9NF3 - chains C and A of the 3 polymer chains in the assembly; structure by X-ray diffraction, 1.80 A resolution.

# Chain C
Protein: Cis-3-chloroacrylic acid dehalogenase
Source organism: coryneform bacterium
Reference sequence: Q6VPE5 (Q6VPE5_9CORY); residues 1-149 here correspond to UniProt positions 2-150 (UniProt number = residue number + 1)
Chain sequence (164 residues; numbered 1 to 164; the number before each row is that of its first residue):
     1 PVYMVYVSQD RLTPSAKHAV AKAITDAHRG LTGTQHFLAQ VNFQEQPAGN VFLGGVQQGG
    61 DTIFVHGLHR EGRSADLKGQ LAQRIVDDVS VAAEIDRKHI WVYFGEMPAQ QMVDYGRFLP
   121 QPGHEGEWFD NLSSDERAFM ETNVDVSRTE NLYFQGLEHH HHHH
Disordered / not traced: 147-164
Differences from the reference sequence: engineered mutation Asp114 (Glu115 in Q6VPE5); expression tag (150-164)
Modified / non-standard residues: Pro1 (1-ethenyl-L-proline; N80)

# Chain A
Protein: Cis-3-chloroacrylic acid dehalogenase
Source organism: coryneform bacterium
Reference sequence: Q6VPE5 (Q6VPE5_9CORY); residues 1-149 here correspond to UniProt positions 2-150 (UniProt number = residue number + 1)
Chain sequence (164 residues; numbered 1 to 164; the number before each row is that of its first residue):
     1 PVYMVYVSQD RLTPSAKHAV AKAITDAHRG LTGTQHFLAQ VNFQEQPAGN VFLGGVQQGG
    61 DTIFVHGLHR EGRSADLKGQ LAQRIVDDVS VAAEIDRKHI WVYFGEMPAQ QMVDYGRFLP
   121 QPGHEGEWFD NLSSDERAFM ETNVDVSRTE NLYFQGLEHH HHHH
Disordered / not traced: 146-164
Differences from the reference sequence: engineered mutation Asp114 (Glu115 in Q6VPE5); expression tag (150-164)

# How chain C and chain A interact
Contacting residue pairs (74):
  Pro1(C) with Trp101(A); Tyr103(A)
  Val2(C) with Phe64(A), hydrophobic; Trp101(A), hydrophobic; Tyr103(A), hydrophobic
  Met4(C) with Tyr6(A), hydrophobic; Phe64(A), hydrophobic
  Lys17(C) with Asn50(A), hydrogen bond
  His18(C) with Gly55(A)
  Ala21(C) with Phe52(A), hydrophobic
  Thr25(C) with Gly54(A); Gly55(A)
  His36(C) with Gly54(A), hydrogen bond (backbone-backbone)
  Phe37(C) with Gly54(A)
  Leu38(C) with Trp101(A)
  Ala39(C) with Phe52(A); Leu53(A); Gly54(A), hydrogen bond (backbone-backbone)
  Gln40(C) with Val51(A); Phe52(A); Leu53(A); Trp101(A)
  Val41(C) with Asn50(A); Val51(A); Phe52(A), hydrogen bond (backbone-backbone)
  Asn42(C) with Asn50(A); Val51(A)
  Phe43(C) with Gln46(A); Asn50(A), hydrogen bond (backbone-backbone); Phe52(A), hydrophobic
  Gln44(C) with Tyr6(A); Gln46(A)
  Glu45(C) with Gln46(A), hydrogen bond (backbone-side chain); Pro47(A); Asn50(A), hydrogen bond
  Leu68(C) with Phe64(A), hydrophobic; His66(A); Tyr103(A)
  Met107(C) with Tyr103(A), hydrophobic; Phe104(A)
  Gln111(C) with Lys78(A), hydrogen bond; Val102(A); Tyr103(A); Phe104(A), hydrogen bond (side chain-backbone); Glu106(A), hydrogen bond
  Met112(C) with Val102(A); Tyr103(A), hydrophobic
  Val113(C) with Val86(A), hydrophobic; Ile100(A); Trp101(A); Val102(A), hydrogen bond (backbone-backbone); Tyr103(A)
  Asp114(C) with Trp101(A); Tyr103(A), hydrogen bond
  Tyr115(C) with Leu53(A); Arg97(A); Lys98(A); Ile100(A); Trp101(A), hydrophobic
  Gly116(C) with Arg97(A), hydrogen bond (backbone-backbone); Ile100(A), hydrogen bond (backbone-backbone)
  Phe118(C) with Gly79(A); Ala82(A), hydrophobic; Gln83(A)
  Phe139(C) with Lys98(A); His99(A)
  Asn143(C) with Leu53(A); Gly54(A); Val56(A); Gln58(A), hydrogen bond
  Val144(C) with Gly54(A); Val56(A)
  Asp145(C) with Gly54(A), hydrogen bond (backbone-backbone); Val56(A)
Other interface residues (no listed pair), chain C (35 interface residues in all): Tyr6, Gln46, Gln110, Leu119, Thr142
Other interface residues (no listed pair), chain A (31 interface residues in all): Gln44, Thr62, Ala75, Gly105

# In short
35 residues of chain C face 31 of chain A across their interface, with 16 hydrogen bonds. Polar contacts
include Lys17(C)-Asn50(A), Glu45(C)-Gln46(A) and Glu45(C)-Asn50(A).
Chain C is Cis-3-chloroacrylic acid dehalogenase and chain A is Cis-3-chloroacrylic acid dehalogenase, both
from coryneform bacterium; the structure, cis-CaaD E114D mutant with a covalent ethylene intermediate of the
hydration and decarboxylation of cis-3-chloroacrylic acid, was determined by X-ray diffraction.
